Entry 5T3X (X-ray diffraction, 3.90 A resolution); this record covers chains G and L of the 6 polymer chains in the assembly.

[Chain G]
Molecule: Envelope glycoprotein gp160
Source organism: Human immunodeficiency virus 1
Reference sequence: Q2N0S6 (Q2N0S6_9HIV1); aligned to UniProt positions 30-508 over residues 31-511 (the alignment contains insertions or deletions, so no single offset holds)
Sequence (481 residues; numbered 31 to 513 plus 10 insertion-coded residues; 12 numbers in that range are skipped by the numbering (no residue carries them; nothing is unmodelled there); the number before each row is that of its first residue; a row labelled like 185A-185I holds insertion residues (185A, then the next letters in order)):
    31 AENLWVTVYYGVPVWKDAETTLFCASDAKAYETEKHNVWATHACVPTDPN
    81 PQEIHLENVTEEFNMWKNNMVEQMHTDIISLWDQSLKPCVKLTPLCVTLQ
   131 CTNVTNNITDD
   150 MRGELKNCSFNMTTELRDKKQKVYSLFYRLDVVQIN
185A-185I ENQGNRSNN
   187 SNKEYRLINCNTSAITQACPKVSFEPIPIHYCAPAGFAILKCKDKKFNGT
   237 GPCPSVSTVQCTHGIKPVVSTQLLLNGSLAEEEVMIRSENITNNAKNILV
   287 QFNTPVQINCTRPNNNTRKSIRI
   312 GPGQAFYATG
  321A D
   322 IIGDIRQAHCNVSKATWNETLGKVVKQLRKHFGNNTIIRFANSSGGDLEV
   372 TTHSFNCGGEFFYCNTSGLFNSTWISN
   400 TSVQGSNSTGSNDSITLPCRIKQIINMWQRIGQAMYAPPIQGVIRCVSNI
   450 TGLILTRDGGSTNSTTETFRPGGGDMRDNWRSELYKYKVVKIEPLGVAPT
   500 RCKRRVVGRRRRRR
Unresolved in the structure: 31-32, 150-151, 185A-185I, 400-410, 506-513
Disulfide bonds: Cys-54/Cys-74, Cys-119/Cys-205, Cys-126/Cys-196, Cys-131/Cys-157, Cys-218/Cys-247, Cys-228/Cys-239, Cys-296/Cys-331, Cys-378/Cys-445, Cys-385/Cys-418
Glycans and other covalent adducts: glycan linked to Asn-88, Asn-156, Asn-160, Asn-197, Asn-276, Asn-301, Asn-332, Asn-363; N-acetylglucosamine (NAG) linked to Asn-133, Asn-234, Asn-262, Asn-295, Asn-339, Asn-355, Asn-386, Asn-392, Asn-448
Construct notes: engineered mutation Asn-332 (Thr330 in Q2N0S6), Cys-501 (Ala498 in Q2N0S6); expression tag (509-510, 512-513)
Reported in the primary citation:
  - post-translational modification sites: Asn-156, Asn-197, Asn-276, Asn-301, Asn-332, Asn-363, Asn-392

[Chain L]
Molecule: 10-1074 Light Chain
Source organism: Homo sapiens
Sequence (214 residues; each row starts with the number of its first residue; a row labelled like 66A-66C holds insertion residues (66A, then the next letters in order)):
     6 SYVRPLSVALGETARISCGRQALGSRAVQWYQHRPGQAPILLIYNNQDRP
    56 SGIPERFSGTP
66A-66C DIN
    67 FGTRATLTISGVEAGDEADYYCHMWDSRS
95A-95C GFS
    96 WSFGGATRLTVLGQPKAAPSVTLFPPSSEELQANKATLVCLISDFYPGAV
   146 TVAWKADSSPVKAGVETTTPSKQSNNKYAASSYLSLTPEQWKSHRSYSCQ
   196 VTHEGSTVEKTVAPTECS
Unresolved in the structure: 6-7, 213
Disulfide bonds: Cys-23/Cys-88, Cys-135/Cys-194
Reported in the primary citation:
  - conformationally variable residues (side-chain flip): Phe-67

[Interface between chain G and chain L]
Residue-residue contacts (14; chain G residue first):
  Thr-135(G) / Arg-94(L)
  Asn-137(G) / Arg-94(L)
  Asn-137(G) / Ser-95(L)
  Asn-137(G) / Gly-95A(L)
  Asn-137(G) / Phe-95B(L)
  Asp-321A(G) / Arg-94(L)  salt bridge
  Ile-322(G) / Arg-94(L)  hydrogen bond (backbone-side chain)
  Gly-324(G) / Gly-29(L)
  Gly-324(G) / Phe-67(L)
  Gly-324(G) / Arg-94(L)  hydrogen bond (backbone-side chain)
  Asp-325(G) / Gly-29(L)
  Asp-325(G) / Ser-30(L)  hydrogen bond (side chain-backbone)
  Asp-325(G) / Ser-93(L)  hydrogen bond
  Ile-326(G) / Arg-94(L)
Also at the interface, not in a pair above, chain G (8 interface residues in all): Asn-136

[In short]
The chain G/chain L interface involves 8 residues from each chain, with 4 hydrogen bonds and 1 salt bridge.
Among the polar pairs are Asp-321A(G)/Arg-94(L), Ile-322(G)/Arg-94(L) and Gly-324(G)/Arg-94(L). Covalently
linked N-acetylglucosamine: at Asn-88(G), Asn-133(G), Asn-156(G), Asn-160(G), Asn-197(G) and Asn-234(G) and 11
more. From the paper: modification sites Asn-156(G), Asn-197(G) and Asn-276(G) among others; conformational
variability at Phe-67(L).
Chain G is Envelope glycoprotein gp160 (Human immunodeficiency virus 1) and chain L is 10-1074 Light Chain
(Homo sapiens); the structure, 3.9 Angstrom Crystal Structure of a Fully and Natively Glycosylated BG505
SOSIP.664 HIV-1 Env Trimer in ..., was determined by X-ray diffraction, deposited together with 5T3Z.
